9FAS - chains B and C of the 5 polymer chains in the assembly; structure by electron microscopy, 2.50 A resolution.

[Chain B]
Name: Gamma-aminobutyric acid receptor subunit beta-3
Organism: Homo sapiens
Reference sequence: P28472 (GBRB3_HUMAN); residues 7-447 here correspond to UniProt positions 32-472 (UniProt number = residue number + 25)
Sequence (441 residues; row label = number of the first residue in the row):
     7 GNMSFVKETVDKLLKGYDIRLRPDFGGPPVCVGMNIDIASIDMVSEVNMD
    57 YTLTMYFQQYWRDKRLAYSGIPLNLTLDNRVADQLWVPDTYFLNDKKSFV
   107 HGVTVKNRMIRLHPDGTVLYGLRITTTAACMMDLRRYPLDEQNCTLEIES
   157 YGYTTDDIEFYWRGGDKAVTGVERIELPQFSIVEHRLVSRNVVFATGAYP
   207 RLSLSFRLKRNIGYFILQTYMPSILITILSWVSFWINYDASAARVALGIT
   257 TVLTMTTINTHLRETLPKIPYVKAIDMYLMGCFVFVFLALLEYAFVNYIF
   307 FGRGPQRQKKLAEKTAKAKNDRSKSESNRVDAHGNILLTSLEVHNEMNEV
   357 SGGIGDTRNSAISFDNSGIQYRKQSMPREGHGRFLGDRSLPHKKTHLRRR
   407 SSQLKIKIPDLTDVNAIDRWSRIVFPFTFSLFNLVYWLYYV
Not modelled in the structure: 7, 318-413
Cystine bridges: C136-C150
Glycans and other covalent adducts: glycan linked to N149
Ligand contacts:
  - phosphatidylglycerol (PGW; (1R)-2-{[(S)-{[(2S)-2,3-dihydroxypropyl]oxy}(hydroxy)phosphoryl]oxy}-1-[(hexadecanoyloxy)methyl]ethyl (9Z)-octadec-9-enoate): T262, N265, P276, V278, M286, F289, V290
  - 1,2-dilauroyl-sn-glycero-3-phosphate (PX2): L297, A300, F301, Y304
  - hexadecane (R16), molecule 1: I218, I222, I230, W237, F435, S436, N439, W443
  - hexadecane (R16), molecule 2: T434, L437, F438, V441, Y442, Y445, Y446

[Chain C]
Name: Isoform 1 of Gamma-aminobutyric acid receptor subunit gamma-2
Organism: Homo sapiens
Reference sequence: P18507 (GBRG2_HUMAN), isoform P18507-2; residues 25-436 here correspond to UniProt positions 64-475 (UniProt number = residue number + 39)
Sequence (412 residues; row label = number of the first residue in the row):
    25 GDVTVILNNLLEGYDNKLRPDIGVKPTLIHTDMYVNSIGPVNAINMEYTI
    75 DIFFAQTWYDRRLKFNSTIKVLRLNSNMVGKIWIPDTFFRNSKKADAHWI
   125 TTPNRMLRIWNDGRVLYTLRLTIDAECQLQLHNFPMDEHSCPLEFSSYGY
   175 PREEIVYQWKRSSVEVGDTRSWRLYQFSFVGLRNTTEVVKTTSGDYVVMS
   225 VYFDLSRRMGYFTIQTYIPCTLIVVLSWVSFWINKDAVPARTSLGITTVL
   275 TMTTLSTIARKSLPKVSYVTAMDLFVSVCFIFVFSALVEYGTLHYFVSNR
   325 KPSKDKDKKKKNPLLRMFSFKAPTIDIRPRSATIQMNNATHLQERDEEYG
   375 YECLDGKDCASFFCCFEDCRTGAWRHGRIHIRIAKMDSYARIFFPTAFCL
   425 FNLVYWVSYLYL
Not modelled in the structure: 326-405
Cystine bridges: C151-C165
Ligand contacts:
  - Pregnenolone sulfate (A8W): P263, A264, S267, I270, T271, L274
  - N-acetylglucosamine (NAG; 2-acetamido-2-deoxy-beta-D-glucopyranose): W183, R185, S186, S187, N208, T209
  - hexadecane (R16): G234, T237, I238, I242, L246

[Chain B / chain C interface]
Pairs across the interface (79; chain B residue first):
  M9(B) with R43(C); P44(C), hydrophobic; D45(C); I46(C), hydrophobic; R86(C)
  K13(B) with G37(C); D39(C), salt bridge; L42(C)
  V16(B) with K41(C)
  L20(B) with K41(C)
  S46(B) with E150(C)
  D48(B) with K117(C), salt bridge
  Y62(B) with F112(C); R114(C); Y172(C)
  Q64(B) with T216(C), hydrogen bond
  N80(B) with E178(C)
  T82(B) with G173(C); Y174(C); E178(C)
  D84(B) with K41(C), hydrogen bond (backbone-backbone); Y174(C)
  R86(B) with N40(C); G104(C), hydrogen bond (side chain-backbone)
  V87(B) with K41(C)
  H107(B) with S116(C); K117(C)
  V109(B) with T111(C); F112(C); A119(C); D120(C)
  T110(B) with P109(C); T111(C), hydrogen bond (side chain-backbone)
  V111(B) with D110(C)
  N113(B) with F112(C); Y172(C)
  R114(B) with Y172(C)
  M115(B) with Y172(C), hydrophobic; G173(C); S217(C)
  R117(B) with G173(C), hydrogen bond (side chain-backbone); P175(C); S217(C), hydrogen bond (side chain-backbone); Y220(C), hydrogen bond
  G127(B) with Y172(C)
  L128(B) with Y172(C), hydrogen bond (backbone-side chain)
  R129(B) with F112(C); F113(C), hydrogen bond (side chain-backbone); R114(C), hydrogen bond (side chain-backbone); S116(C), hydrogen bond (side chain-backbone); Y172(C), hydrogen bond (backbone-side chain)
  E182(B) with Q152(C)
  P184(B) with K289(C)
  Q185(B) with K289(C)
  N217(B) with S291(C)
  G219(B) with S291(C), hydrogen bond (backbone-side chain)
  Y220(B) with R284(C); K289(C); V290(C); S291(C)
  Q224(B) with R284(C)
  L231(B) with F304(C), hydrophobic
  I234(B) with F308(C), hydrophobic
  L235(B) with F308(C), hydrophobic; L311(C), hydrophobic
  W241(B) with Y319(C); N323(C), hydrogen bond (backbone-side chain)
  I242(B) with N323(C)
  N243(B) with H318(C)
  A246(B) with V262(C), hydrophobic
  A249(B) with V262(C), hydrophobic; T266(C)
  L253(B) with T266(C); I270(C), hydrophobic
  T256(B) with I270(C); L274(C)
  T260(B) with L274(C)
  R428(B) with Y319(C); N323(C)
Interface residues without a listed pair, chain B (55 interface residues in all): V12, D17, N41, M49, L79, L83, F105, L223, I232, A248, A252, N421
Interface residues without a listed pair, chain C (55 interface residues in all): G47, N69, I106, A121, L145, P263, V273, T281, V293, D297

[In short]
Chain B and chain C each contribute 55 residues to their interface, with 14 hydrogen bonds and 2 salt bridges.
Polar contacts include K13(B)-D39(C), D48(B)-K117(C) and Q64(B)-T216(C). Ligands of chain B:
phosphatidylglycerol, 1,2-dilauroyl-sn-glycero-3-phosphate and hexadecane. Bound to chain C: Pregnenolone
sulfate, N-acetylglucosamine and hexadecane.
Chain B is Gamma-aminobutyric acid receptor subunit beta-3 and chain C is Isoform 1 of Gamma-aminobutyric acid
receptor subunit gamma-2, both from Homo sapiens; the structure, CryoEM structure of human full-length
alpha1beta3gamma2L GABA(A)R in complex with pregnenolone sulfate, was determined by electron microscopy.
